Entry 4I87 (X-ray diffraction, 1.69 A resolution); this record covers chains A and B.

[Chain A (and B)]
Molecule: Transthyretin
Source organism: Homo sapiens
Notes: fragment: Transthyretin; chain B of this document is another copy of the same molecule, construct and numbering; everything in this record applies to it too
UniProtKB: P02766 (TTHY_HUMAN); residues 1-127 here correspond to UniProt positions 21-147 (UniProt number = residue number + 20)
Chain sequence (127 residues; numbered 1 to 127; the number before each row is that of its first residue):
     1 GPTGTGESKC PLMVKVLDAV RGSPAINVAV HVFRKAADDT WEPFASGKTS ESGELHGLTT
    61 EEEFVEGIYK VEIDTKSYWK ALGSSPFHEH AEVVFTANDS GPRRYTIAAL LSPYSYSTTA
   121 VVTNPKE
Unresolved in the structure: 1-9, 126-127 (chain B: 1-9, 125-127)
Differences from the reference sequence: engineered mutation Ser84 (Ile104 in P02766)
Ligand contacts: H50 (1-(3',4'-dichloro-2-fluorobiphenyl-4-yl)cyclopropanecarboxylic acid): Lys15, Leu17, Ala108, Ala109, Leu110, Ser117, Thr118, Thr119
Curated features (UniProtKB/Swiss-Prot):
  - binding site (L-thyroxine): Lys15, Glu54, Ser117
  - modified residue: Cys10 (Sulfocysteine), Glu42 (4-carboxyglutamate), Ser52 (Phosphoserine)
  - glycosylation: Asn98 (N-linked (GlcNAc...) asparagine)
From the paper describing this entry:
  - binding site for H50: Lys15, Leu17, Ala108, Ala109, Leu110, Ser117, Thr119
  - disease-associated variants - I84S: decreased stability in response to moderately acidic pH (citing earlier work)

[Chain A / chain B interface]
Pairs across the interface (36; chain A residue first):
  Ile68(A) with Glu89(B)
  Phe87(A) with Phe95(B), hydrophobic; Thr96(B); Tyr105(B), hydrophobic; Ile107(B), hydrophobic; Ala120(B), hydrophobic
  His88(A) with Val93(B); Val94(B)
  Glu89(A) with Ile68(B); Val94(B), hydrogen bond (backbone-backbone); Thr96(B), hydrogen bond
  Glu92(A) with Glu92(B); Val94(B); Tyr116(B), hydrogen bond (backbone-side chain)
  Val93(A) with His88(B)
  Val94(A) with His88(B); Glu89(B), hydrogen bond (backbone-backbone); His90(B); Glu92(B)
  Phe95(A) with Phe87(B), hydrophobic
  Thr96(A) with Glu89(B), hydrogen bond
  Tyr114(A) with Thr119(B), hydrogen bond (backbone-side chain); Ala120(B), hydrogen bond (backbone-backbone)
  Ser115(A) with Thr118(B), hydrogen bond (side chain-backbone); Thr119(B)
  Tyr116(A) with Glu92(B), hydrogen bond (side chain-backbone); Ser117(B); Thr118(B), hydrogen bond (backbone-backbone)
  Ser117(A) with Tyr116(B); Ser117(B), hydrogen bond
  Thr118(A) with Ser115(B), hydrogen bond (backbone-side chain); Tyr116(B), hydrogen bond (backbone-backbone)
  Thr119(A) with Tyr114(B), hydrogen bond (side chain-backbone); Ser115(B)
  Ala120(A) with Phe87(B), hydrophobic; Tyr114(B), hydrogen bond (backbone-backbone)
Also at the interface, not in a pair above, chain A (22 interface residues in all): Lys70, Lys76, His90, Tyr105, Ile107, Val122
Also at the interface, not in a pair above, chain B (20 interface residues in all): Val122

[Summary]
22 residues of chain A face 20 of chain B across their interface, with 15 hydrogen bonds. Among the polar
pairs are Glu89(A)-Thr96(B), Glu92(A)-Tyr116(B) and Tyr114(A)-Thr119(B). From the paper: a binding site for
H50 at Lys15(A), Leu17(A) and Ala108(A) among others; I84S of chain A reduces stability in response to
moderately acidic pH.
Both chains are Transthyretin (Homo sapiens). Entry 4I87 (Crystal structure of TTR variant I84S in complex
with CHF5074 at acidic pH) was determined by X-ray diffraction (same publication as 4I85 and 4I89).
